Entry 6H1V (X-ray diffraction, 2.70 A resolution); this record covers chains A and P of the 3 polymer chains in the assembly.

Chain A:
Name: DNA polymerase epsilon catalytic subunit A
Organism: Saccharomyces cerevisiae (strain ATCC 204508 / S288c)
Notes: EC 2.7.7.7
UniProtKB: P21951 (DPOE_YEAST); numbering as in UniProt (aligned over 1-1187)
Amino-acid sequence (1187 residues; row label = number of the first residue in the row):
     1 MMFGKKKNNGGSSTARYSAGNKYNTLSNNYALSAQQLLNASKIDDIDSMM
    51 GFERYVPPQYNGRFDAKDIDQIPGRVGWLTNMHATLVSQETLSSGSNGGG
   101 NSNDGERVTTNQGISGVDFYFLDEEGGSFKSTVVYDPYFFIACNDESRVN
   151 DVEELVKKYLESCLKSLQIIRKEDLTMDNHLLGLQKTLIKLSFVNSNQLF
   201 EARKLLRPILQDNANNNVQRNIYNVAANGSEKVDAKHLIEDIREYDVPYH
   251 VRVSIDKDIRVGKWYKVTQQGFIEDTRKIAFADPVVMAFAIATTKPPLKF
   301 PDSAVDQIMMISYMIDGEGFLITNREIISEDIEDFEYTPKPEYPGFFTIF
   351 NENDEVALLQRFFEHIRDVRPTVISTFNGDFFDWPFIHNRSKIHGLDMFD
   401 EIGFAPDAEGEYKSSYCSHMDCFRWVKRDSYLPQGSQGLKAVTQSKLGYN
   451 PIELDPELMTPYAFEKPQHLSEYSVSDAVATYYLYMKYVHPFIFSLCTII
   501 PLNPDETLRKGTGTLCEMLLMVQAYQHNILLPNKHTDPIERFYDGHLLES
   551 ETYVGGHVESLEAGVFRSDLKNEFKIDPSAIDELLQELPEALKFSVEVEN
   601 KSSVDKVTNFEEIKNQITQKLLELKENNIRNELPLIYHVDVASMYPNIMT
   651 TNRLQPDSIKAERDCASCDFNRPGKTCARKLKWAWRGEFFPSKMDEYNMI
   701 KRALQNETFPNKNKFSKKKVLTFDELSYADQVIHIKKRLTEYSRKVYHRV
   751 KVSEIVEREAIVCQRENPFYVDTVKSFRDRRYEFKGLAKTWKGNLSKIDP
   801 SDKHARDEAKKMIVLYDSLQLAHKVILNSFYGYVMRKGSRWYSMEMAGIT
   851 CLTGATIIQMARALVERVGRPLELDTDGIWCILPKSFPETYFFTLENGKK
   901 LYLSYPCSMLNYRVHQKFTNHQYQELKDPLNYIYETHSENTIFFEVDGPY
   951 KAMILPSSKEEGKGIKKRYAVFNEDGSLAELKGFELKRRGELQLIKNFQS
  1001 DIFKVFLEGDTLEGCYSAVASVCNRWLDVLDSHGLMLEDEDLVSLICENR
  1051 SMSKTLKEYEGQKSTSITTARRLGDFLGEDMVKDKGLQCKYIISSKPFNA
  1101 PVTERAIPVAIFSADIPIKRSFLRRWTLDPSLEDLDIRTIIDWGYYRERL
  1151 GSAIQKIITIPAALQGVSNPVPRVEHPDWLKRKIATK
Disordered / not traced: 1-30, 91-110, 225-232, 666-674, 713-718
Differences from the reference sequence: engineered mutation Ala290 (Asp in P21951), Ala292 (Glu in P21951)
UniProt features mapped onto this chain:
  - mutagenesis: Met644 (M644G: Increases rates of C-to-A transversion substitutions; M644I: In POL2-9; temperature-sensitive mutant), Pro710 (P710S: In POL2-18; temperature-sensitive mutant)
Bound ions: Mg2+: Asp640, Val641, Asp877 (together with 2'-deoxyadenosine 5'-triphosphate); 4Fe-4S cluster Fe: Cys665, Cys677, Cys763
Ligand contacts:
  - 2'-deoxyadenosine 5'-triphosphate (DTP): Asp640, Val641, Ala642, Ser643, Met644, Tyr645, Pro646, Arg781, Lys785, Lys824, Val825, Asn828, Tyr831, Thr876, Asp877
  - 4Fe-4S cluster (SF4): Asp664, Cys665, Cys677, Ala678, Cys763, Arg765
What the authors report for this chain:
  - 4Fe-4S cluster coordination: Cys665, Cys677, Cys763
  - mutagenesis - C665S/C668S: abolished binding to 4Fe-4S cluster
  - mutagenesis - C665S/C668S: decreased catalytic activity
  - conformationally variable residues (order/disorder transition): Ala666 to Lys675

Chain P:
Molecule: 11-nt DNA strand
Notes: engineered mutation(s): Di-Deoxycytosine
Sequence (11 nucleotides; row label = number of the first residue in the row):
     1 TAACCGCGTTC
Modified residues: DOC (2',3'-dideoxycytidine-5'-monophosphate) at position 11

Chain A / chain P interface:
Residue-residue contacts - 28 pairs, chain A then chain P:
  Pro433(A) - DT9(P)  phosphate contact
  Gln434(A) - DG8(P)  sugar contact
  Gln434(A) - DT9(P)  hydrogen bond to the phosphate
  Gly435(A) - DT9(P)  hydrogen bond to the phosphate
  Val750(A) - DC4(P)  phosphate contact
  Lys751(A) - DC4(P)  phosphate contact
  Lys751(A) - DC5(P)  salt bridge to the phosphate
  Asp875(A) - DT10(P)  phosphate contact
  Asp875(A) - DOC_11(P)  sugar contact
  Thr876(A) - DOC_11(P)  sugar contact
  Lys967(A) - DT10(P)  hydrogen bond to the base
  Tyr969(A) - DOC_11(P)  hydrogen bond to the phosphate
  Lys982(A) - DT10(P)  phosphate contact
  Lys982(A) - DOC_11(P)  salt bridge to the phosphate
  Gly983(A) - DT9(P)  phosphate contact
  Gly983(A) - DT10(P)  hydrogen bond to the phosphate
  Lys987(A) - DT9(P)  phosphate contact
  Lys987(A) - DT10(P)  phosphate contact
  Arg988(A) - DC7(P)  hydrogen bond to the base
  Arg988(A) - DG8(P)  hydrogen bond to the sugar
  Arg988(A) - DT9(P)  phosphate contact
  Arg989(A) - DG8(P)  salt bridge to the phosphate
  Arg989(A) - DT9(P)  hydrogen bond to the phosphate
  Ser1051(A) - DC7(P)  sugar contact
  Ser1051(A) - DG8(P)  phosphate contact
  Met1052(A) - DC7(P)  phosphate contact
  Ser1053(A) - DC7(P)  hydrogen bond to the phosphate
  Tyr1059(A) - DC7(P)  hydrogen bond to the phosphate
Interface residues without a listed pair, chain A (21 interface residues in all): Tyr431, Asp877, Leu981
Interface residues without a listed pair, chain P (8 interface residues in all): DG6

In short:
21 residues of chain A face 8 of chain P across their interface, with 10 hydrogen bonds and 3 salt bridges.
Among the polar pairs are Lys967(A)-DT10(P), Arg988(A)-DC7(P) and Arg988(A)-DG8(P). The paper reports that
C665S/C668S of chain A abolish binding to 4Fe-4S cluster; 4Fe-4S cluster coordination by Cys665(A), Cys677(A)
and Cys763(A).
Chain A is DNA polymerase epsilon catalytic subunit A (Saccharomyces cerevisiae (strain ATCC 204508 / S288c))
and chain P is an 11-nt DNA strand; the structure, The crystal structure of Pol2CORE in complex with DNA and
an incoming nucleotide, carrying an Fe-S ..., was determined by X-ray diffraction, deposited together with
6QIB.
